PDB entry 8ZXM | electron microscopy, 3.39 A resolution | chain A

[Chain A]
Molecule: Solute carrier family 2, facilitated glucose transporter member 9
From: Homo sapiens
UniProt: Q9NRM0 (GTR9_HUMAN); numbering as in UniProt (aligned over 1-540)
Amino-acid sequence (548 residues; numbered 1 to 548; the number before each row is that of its first residue):
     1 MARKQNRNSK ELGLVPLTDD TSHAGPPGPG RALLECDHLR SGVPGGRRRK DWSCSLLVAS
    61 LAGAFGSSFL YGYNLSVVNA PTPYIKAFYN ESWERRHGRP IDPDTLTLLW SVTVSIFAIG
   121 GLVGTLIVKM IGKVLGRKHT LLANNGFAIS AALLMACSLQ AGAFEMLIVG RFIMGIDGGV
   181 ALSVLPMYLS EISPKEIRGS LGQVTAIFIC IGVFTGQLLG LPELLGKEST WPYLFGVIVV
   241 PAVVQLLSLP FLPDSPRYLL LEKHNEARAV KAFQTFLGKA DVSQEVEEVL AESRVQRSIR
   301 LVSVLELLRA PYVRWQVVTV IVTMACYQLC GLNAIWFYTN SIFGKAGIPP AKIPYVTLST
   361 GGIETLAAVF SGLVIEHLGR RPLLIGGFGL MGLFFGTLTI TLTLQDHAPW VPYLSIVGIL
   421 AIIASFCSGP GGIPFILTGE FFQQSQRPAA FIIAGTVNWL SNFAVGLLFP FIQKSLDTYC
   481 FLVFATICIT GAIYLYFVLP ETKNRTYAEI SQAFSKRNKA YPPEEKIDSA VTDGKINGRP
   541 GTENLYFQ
Disordered / not traced: 1-51, 523-548
Differences from the reference sequence: expression tag (541-548)
Covalent attachments: N-acetylglucosamine (NAG) linked to Asn90
Small-molecule neighbours: uric acid (URC): Tyr71, Ile209, Cys210, Val213, Tyr327, Gln328, Leu332, Asn333, Trp336, Glu364, Cys427, Gly431
UniProt features mapped onto this chain:
  - modified residue (Phosphoserine): Ser9, Ser515
  - glycosylation: Asn90 (N-linked (GlcNAc...) asparagine)
  - natural variant: Gly25 (G25R: No effect on urate transport activity), Leu75 (L75R: In RHUC2), Thr125 (T125M: In RHUC2), Val169 (V169M: No effect on urate transport activity), Arg171 (R171C: In RHUC2; uncertain significance), Arg198 (R198C: In RHUC2), Gly216 (G216R: In RHUC2), Thr275 (T275M: No effect on urate transport activity), Asp281 (D281H: No effect on urate transport activity), Val282 (V282I: No effect on urate transport activity), Arg294 (R294H: No effect on urate transport activity), Asn333 (N333S: In RHUC2), 3 further natural variant entries in UniProt
  - mutagenesis: Cys157 (C157V: No effect on fructose transport. Increased urate binding affinity and decreased urate transport capacity), Cys210 (C210F: Decreased urate uptake. Decreased Vmax for urate transport. Has no effect on glucose transport; C210T: Decreased fructose transport. Higher affinity and lower transport capacity for urate), Cys326 (C326G: No effect on urate and fructose transport), Cys330 (C330S: Increased fructose transport. Highly reduced urate transport), Leu332 (L332V: Increased fructose binding affinity and decreased fructose transport capacity), Cys427 (C427A: No effect on fructose transport. Higher affinity and lower transport capacity for urate), Cys480 (C480S: No effect on urate and fructose transport), Cys488 (C488L: No effect on fructose transport. Highly reduced urate transport)

[In short]
Chain A binds uric acid. Covalently linked N-acetylglucosamine: at Asn90. Curated annotation (UniProt) lists 8
mutagenesis sites.
Chain A is Solute carrier family 2, facilitated glucose transporter member 9 (Homo sapiens); the structure,
Cryo-EM structure of human GLUT9 bound to urate, was determined by electron microscopy, deposited together
with 8ZXN.
